Entry 6C3O (electron microscopy, 3.90 A resolution); this record covers chains A and B of the 8 polymer chains in the assembly.

Chain A (and B):
Name: ATP-sensitive inward rectifier potassium channel 11
From: Homo sapiens
Notes: chain B of this document is another copy of the same molecule, construct and numbering; everything in this record applies to it too
UniProt: Q14654 (KCJ11_HUMAN); residue numbers follow UniProt; this construct covers 1-390
Chain sequence (406 residues; each row starts with the number of its first residue; numbers below 1 keep their minus sign (Ser-5 is residue -5)):
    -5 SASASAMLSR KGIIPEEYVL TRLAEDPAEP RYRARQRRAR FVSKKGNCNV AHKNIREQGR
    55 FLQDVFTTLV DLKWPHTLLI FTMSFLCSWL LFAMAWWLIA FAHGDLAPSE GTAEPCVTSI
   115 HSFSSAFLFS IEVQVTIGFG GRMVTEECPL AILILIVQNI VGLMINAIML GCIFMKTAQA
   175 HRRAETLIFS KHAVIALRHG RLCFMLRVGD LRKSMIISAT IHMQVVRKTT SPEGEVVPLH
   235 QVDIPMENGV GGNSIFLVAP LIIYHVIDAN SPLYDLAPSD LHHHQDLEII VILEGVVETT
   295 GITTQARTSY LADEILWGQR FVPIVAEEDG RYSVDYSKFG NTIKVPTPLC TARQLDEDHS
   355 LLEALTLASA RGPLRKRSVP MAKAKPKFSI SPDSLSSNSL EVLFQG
Unresolved in the structure: -5 to 31, 360-400
Construct notes: expression tag (-5 to 0, 391-400)
Disulfide bonds: Cys110-Cys142
Metal / ion sites: K+ site 1: Thr130 (shared with Thr130(B) of chain B; 1 residue of chain C; 1 residue of chain D); K+ site 2: Ile131, Gly132 (shared with Ile131(B), Gly132(B) of chain B; 2 residues of chain C; 2 residues of chain D); K+ site 3: Phe133 (shared with Phe133(B) of chain B; 1 residue of chain C; 1 residue of chain D)
Residues lining bound ligands:
  - ATP (adenosine-5'-triphosphate), molecule 1: Lys39, Ile182, Phe183, Ser184, Lys185, Leu205, Tyr330, Ser331, Lys332, Phe333, Gly334, Asn335
  - ATP, molecule 2: Asn48, Ile49, Arg50, Glu51
UniProt features mapped onto this chain:
  - motif: Thr130 to Gly135 (Selectivity filter)
  - binding site (ATP): Asn48, Arg50, Tyr330
  - binding site (K(+)): Thr130, Phe133
  - binding site (a 1,2-diacyl-sn-glycero-3-phospho-(1D-myo-inositol-4,5-bisphosphate)): Arg176
  - site: Asn160 (Role in the control of polyamine-mediated channel gating and in the blocking by intracellular magnesium)
  - modified residue: Thr341 (Phosphothreonine), Ser385 (Phosphoserine)
What the authors report for this chain:
  - binding site for ATP: Asn48, Arg50, Gly334, Asn335

Interface between chain A and chain B:
Pairs across the interface (114):
  Trp68(A) with Phe55(B); Gln57(B)
  Leu72(A) with Met158(B), hydrophobic
  Phe75(A) with Met158(B), hydrophobic
  Thr76(A) with Ile154(B)
  Phe79(A) with Leu157(B), hydrophobic
  Leu80(A) with Ile150(B), hydrophobic; Ile154(B), hydrophobic
  Trp83(A) with Asn153(B)
  Ser116(A) with Glu140(B)
  Ser118(A) with Glu140(B); Ile146(B)
  Ser119(A) with Glu140(B), hydrogen bond
  Phe121(A) with Ile146(B), hydrophobic; Ile150(B), hydrophobic
  Leu122(A) with Val138(B), hydrophobic; Ile146(B), hydrophobic
  Ile125(A) with Leu149(B), hydrophobic; Asn153(B)
  Val129(A) with Thr130(B); Asn153(B)
  Thr130(A) with Thr130(B)
  Ile131(A) with Val127(B); Thr130(B); Ile131(B); Gly132(B); Asn153(B)
  Gly132(A) with Gly132(B)
  Phe133(A) with Phe123(B), hydrophobic; Val127(B), hydrophobic; Gly132(B); Phe133(B); Gly134(B); Arg136(B); Met137(B), hydrophobic
  Gly135(A) with Met137(B)
  Arg136(A) with Met137(B), hydrogen bond; Val138(B), hydrogen bond (side chain-backbone); Thr139(B); Glu140(B), salt bridge
  Leu164(A) with Leu164(B), hydrophobic
  Ile167(A) with Met158(B), hydrophobic; Ala161(B), hydrophobic; Ile162(B), hydrophobic
  Phe168(A) with Gly165(B); Phe168(B), hydrophobic; Met169(B), hydrophobic
  Thr171(A) with Phe60(B)
  Ala172(A) with Met169(B), hydrophobic
  Gln173(A) with Gln57(B)
  Ala174(A) with Gln57(B), hydrogen bond (backbone-side chain)
  Arg176(A) with Arg54(B); Gln57(B)
  Leu191(A) with Glu227(B)
  Arg192(A) with Glu227(B); Glu229(B), salt bridge
  His193(A) with Pro226(B); Glu227(B), hydrogen bond (backbone-side chain)
  Gly194(A) with Glu227(B), hydrogen bond (backbone-side chain)
  Leu205(A) with Ile49(B)
  Arg206(A) with Asp58(B), salt bridge
  Met209(A) with Cys42(B), hydrophobic; Gln299(B); Arg301(B)
  Ile210(A) with Gln299(B)
  Ile211(A) with Thr297(B); Gln299(B)
  Ser212(A) with Glu288(B), hydrogen bond (backbone-side chain)
  Asn242(A) with Asp237(B), hydrogen bond
  Gly243(A) with Asp237(B)
  Val244(A) with Asp237(B); Pro239(B), hydrophobic
  Ser248(A) with His216(B), hydrogen bond; Asp237(B)
  Phe250(A) with Gln218(B); Gln235(B); Ile286(B), hydrophobic; Gln299(B); Arg301(B)
  Val252(A) with Cys42(B), hydrophobic; Val44(B), hydrophobic; His46(B)
  Thr293(A) with Gln173(B), hydrogen bond (backbone-side chain)
  Thr294(A) with Met169(B)
  Arg314(A) with Ser225(B); Glu227(B); Gly228(B); Glu229(B), salt bridge
  Pro317(A) with Val230(B); Pro232(B), hydrophobic
  Val319(A) with Pro232(B); Leu233(B), hydrophobic
  Gly324(A) with Ala33(B)
  Arg325(A) with Ala33(B); Asn43(B)
  Tyr326(A) with Ala33(B), hydrogen bond (side chain-backbone); Phe35(B), hydrophobic; Asn43(B), hydrogen bond (backbone-backbone); Val44(B); Ala45(B), hydrogen bond (backbone-backbone); Leu233(B)
  Ser327(A) with Ala45(B); Lys47(B)
  Val328(A) with Val44(B), hydrophobic; Ala45(B), hydrogen bond (backbone-backbone); His46(B); Lys47(B), hydrogen bond (backbone-backbone)
  Asp329(A) with Lys47(B); Asn48(B), hydrogen bond
  Tyr330(A) with His46(B); Lys47(B), hydrogen bond (backbone-backbone); Asn48(B); Ile49(B), hydrophobic
  Ser331(A) with Asn48(B), hydrogen bond (backbone-backbone)
Interface residues without a listed pair, chain A (64 interface residues in all): Glu126, Arg195, Leu255, Glu292, Gly295, Glu321, Glu322
Interface residues without a listed pair, chain B (65 interface residues in all): Arg32, Arg34, Val236, Ile284, Gly295, Ile296

Summary:
64 residues of chain A face 65 of chain B across their interface; the contacts include 18 hydrogen bonds and 4
salt bridges. Polar contacts include Arg136(A)-Glu140(B), Arg192(A)-Glu229(B) and Arg206(A)-Asp58(B). Ligands
of chain A: ATP. From the paper: a binding site for ATP at Asn48(A), Arg50(A) and Gly334(A) among others.
Both chains are ATP-sensitive inward rectifier potassium channel 11 (Homo sapiens). Entry 6C3O (Cryo-EM
structure of human KATP bound to ATP and ADP in quatrefoil form) was determined by electron microscopy,
deposited together with 6C3P.
